Entry 4XIX (X-ray diffraction, 2.70 A resolution); this record covers chains A and G.

== Chain A (and G) ==
Molecule: Carbonic anhydrase, alpha type
Source organism: Chlamydomonas reinhardtii
Notes: chain G of this document is another copy of the same molecule, construct and numbering; everything in this record applies to it too
UniProtKB: Q39588 (Q39588_CHLRE); numbering as in UniProt (aligned over 73-310)
Chain sequence (239 residues; row label = number of the first residue in the row):
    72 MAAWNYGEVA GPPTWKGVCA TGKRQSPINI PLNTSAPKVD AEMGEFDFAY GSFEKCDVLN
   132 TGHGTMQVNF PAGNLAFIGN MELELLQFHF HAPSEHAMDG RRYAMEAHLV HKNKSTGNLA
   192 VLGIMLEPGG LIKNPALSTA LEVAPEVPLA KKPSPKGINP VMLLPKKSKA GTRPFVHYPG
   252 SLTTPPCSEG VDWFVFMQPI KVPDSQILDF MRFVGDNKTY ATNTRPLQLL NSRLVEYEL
Disordered / not traced: 72
Construct notes: initiating methionine (72)
Cystine bridges: Cys90-Cys258
Bound ions: Zn2+: His160, His162, His179 (together with dihydrogenphosphate ion)
Residues lining bound ligands:
  - dihydrogenphosphate ion (2HP), molecule 1: Phe117, Asp118, Phe119, Lys238, Arg244
  - dihydrogenphosphate ion (2HP), molecule 2: His160, His162, Glu166, His179, Val181, Leu253, Thr254, Thr255, Trp264
  - dihydrogenphosphate ion (2HP), molecule 3: Pro199, Gly200, Asp275
From the paper describing this entry:
  - Zn2+ coordination: His160, His162, His179
  - binding site for dihydrogenphosphate ion: Thr254

== Interface between chain A and chain G ==
Pairs across the interface (72):
  Ala73(A) with His134(G)
  Trp75(A) with Trp86(G), hydrophobic; His134(G), hydrogen bond (backbone-side chain); Thr255(G); Pro256(G)
  Asn76(A) with Gly82(G); Pro83(G); Trp86(G), hydrogen bond (backbone-side chain)
  Tyr77(A) with Val80(G); Ala81(G); Gly82(G), hydrogen bond (backbone-backbone); Pro83(G); Trp86(G), hydrophobic; His134(G); His162(G); Thr255(G); Asn294(G), hydrogen bond (side chain-backbone); Thr295(G)
  Gly78(A) with Val80(G)
  Glu79(A) with Val80(G); Ala81(G), hydrogen bond (backbone-backbone)
  Val80(A) with Tyr77(G); Gly78(G); Glu79(G); Val80(G), hydrophobic
  Ala81(A) with Tyr77(G); Glu79(G), hydrogen bond (backbone-backbone); Ala81(G), hydrophobic
  Gly82(A) with Asn76(G); Tyr77(G), hydrogen bond (backbone-backbone)
  Pro83(A) with Tyr77(G)
  Trp86(A) with Trp75(G), hydrophobic; Asn76(G), hydrogen bond (side chain-backbone); Tyr77(G), hydrophobic
  His134(A) with Trp75(G), hydrogen bond; Tyr77(G)
  Pro164(A) with Thr290(G)
  Gly171(A) with Lys289(G)
  Arg172(A) with Asn288(G); Lys289(G)
  Arg173(A) with Arg283(G), hydrogen bond (backbone-side chain); Lys289(G), hydrogen bond (backbone-backbone); Thr290(G)
  Tyr174(A) with Tyr291(G)
  Ala175(A) with Tyr291(G)
  Pro199(A) with Leu279(G), hydrophobic; Tyr291(G)
  Thr255(A) with Trp75(G); Tyr77(G)
  Pro256(A) with Trp75(G)
  Asp275(A) with Asp275(G); Ser276(G); Leu279(G)
  Ser276(A) with Asp275(G)
  Ile278(A) with Leu279(G), hydrophobic
  Leu279(A) with Pro199(G), hydrophobic; Asp275(G); Leu279(G), hydrophobic
  Met282(A) with Met282(G), hydrophobic
  Arg283(A) with Arg173(G), hydrogen bond (side chain-backbone)
  Asn288(A) with Arg172(G)
  Lys289(A) with Gly171(G); Arg172(G); Arg173(G), hydrogen bond (backbone-backbone)
  Thr290(A) with Pro164(G); Arg173(G)
  Tyr291(A) with Pro164(G); Tyr174(G); Ala175(G), hydrophobic; Pro199(G)
  Asn294(A) with Tyr77(G), hydrogen bond (backbone-side chain)
  Thr295(A) with Tyr77(G)
Other interface residues (no listed pair), chain A (36 interface residues in all): His162, Thr293, Arg296
Other interface residues (no listed pair), chain G (36 interface residues in all): Glu166, Ile278, Thr293, Arg296

== Summary ==
Chain A and chain G each contribute 36 residues to their interface; the contacts include 14 hydrogen bonds.
Polar contacts include Trp75(A)-His134(G), Asn76(A)-Trp86(G) and Tyr77(A)-Asn294(G). Chain A binds 3 copies of
dihydrogenphosphate ion. His160(A), His162(A) and His179(A) coordinate Zn2+. From the paper: a binding site
for dihydrogenphosphate ion at Thr254(A); Zn2+ coordination by His160(A), His162(A) and His179(A).
Chain A and chain G are both Carbonic anhydrase, alpha type (Chlamydomonas reinhardtii); the structure,
Carbonic anhydrase Cah3 from Chlamydomonas reinhardtii in complex with phosphate, was determined by X-ray
diffraction (same publication as 4XIW).
